9BT4 - chains H and F of the 4 polymer chains in the assembly; structure by X-ray diffraction, 1.92 A resolution.

[Chain H]
Name: Pyruvate:Ferredoxin Oxidoreductase, subunit delta
From: Methanosarcina acetivorans C2A
UniProt: Q8TUN3 (Q8TUN3_METAC); residues -4 to 79 here correspond to UniProt positions 3-86 (UniProt number = residue number + 7)
Sequence (85 residues; numbered -5 to 79; the number before each row is that of its first residue; numbers below 1 keep their minus sign (Ala-5 is residue -5)):
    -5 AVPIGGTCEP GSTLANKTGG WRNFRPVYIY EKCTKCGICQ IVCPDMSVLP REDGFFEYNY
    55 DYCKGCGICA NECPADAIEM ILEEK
Not modelled in the structure: 78-79
Construct notes: expression tag (-5)
Bound ions: 4Fe-4S cluster Fe site 1: Cys27, Cys30, Cys33, Cys67; 4Fe-4S cluster Fe site 2: Cys37, Cys57, Cys60, Cys63
Ligand contacts:
  - 4Fe-4S cluster (SF4), molecule 1: Pro20, Val36, Cys37, Pro38, Asp39, Ser41, Val42, Tyr52, Cys57, Lys58, Gly59, Cys60, Gly61, Ile62, Cys63, Met74
  - 4Fe-4S cluster (SF4), molecule 2: Tyr22, Cys27, Thr28, Lys29, Cys30, Gly31, Ile32, Cys33, Phe50, Cys67, Pro68, Ala69, Ala71, Ile72

[Chain F]
Name: Pyruvate:Ferredoxin Oxidoreductase, subunit gamma
From: Methanosarcina acetivorans C2A
Notes: EC 1.2.7.1
UniProt: Q8TUN2 (Q8TUN2_METAC); residue numbers follow UniProt; this construct covers 1-182
Sequence (182 residues; row label = number of the first residue in the row):
     1 MKEIRIHGRG GQGSVTAAEM LSVAAFEDGK FSQAFPAFGV ERRGAPVQAF TRLSDSPIRL
    61 RSQIYTPDYV IVQDATLLET VNVASGIKDD GIIIINTKEK PEDLKLDTKA RVMTVDATKV
   121 AMDIIGLPIV NTVLLGAFAG ATGEINVESI KKAVKDRFSG KVADKNAQAI QKAYELIRGE
   181 EA
Not modelled in the structure: 159-165, 178-182

[Chain H / chain F interface]
Residue-residue contacts (14; chain H residue first):
  Gly14(H) - Arg9(F)  hydrogen bond (backbone-side chain)
  Gly14(H) - Thr80(F)
  Trp15(H) - Arg9(F)
  Trp15(H) - Arg42(F)
  Trp15(H) - Arg43(F)
  Trp15(H) - Gly44(F)
  Trp15(H) - Ala45(F)  hydrophobic
  Trp15(H) - Pro46(F)
  Arg16(H) - Arg9(F)
  Asn17(H) - Arg9(F)
  Asn17(H) - Gln12(F)
  Asn17(H) - Asp74(F)
  Asn17(H) - Thr76(F)
  Glu77(H) - Thr76(F)

[Overview]
The interface between chain H and chain F involves 5 residues on one side and 10 on the other; the contacts
include 1 hydrogen bond. Its one hydrogen-bonded contact is Gly14(H)-Arg9(F). Bound to chain H: 4Fe-4S
cluster.
Here chain H is Pyruvate:Ferredoxin Oxidoreductase, subunit delta and chain F is Pyruvate:Ferredoxin
Oxidoreductase, subunit gamma, both from Methanosarcina acetivorans C2A. Entry 9BT4 (Pyruvate:Ferredoxin
Oxidoreductase from Methanosarcina acetivorans) was determined by X-ray diffraction.
